3M8O - chains L and H; structure by X-ray diffraction, 1.55 A resolution.

[Chain L]
Protein: Immunoglobulin A1 light chain
Source organism: Homo sapiens
Notes: fragment: Fab fragment
Amino-acid sequence (219 residues; row label = number of the first residue in the row):
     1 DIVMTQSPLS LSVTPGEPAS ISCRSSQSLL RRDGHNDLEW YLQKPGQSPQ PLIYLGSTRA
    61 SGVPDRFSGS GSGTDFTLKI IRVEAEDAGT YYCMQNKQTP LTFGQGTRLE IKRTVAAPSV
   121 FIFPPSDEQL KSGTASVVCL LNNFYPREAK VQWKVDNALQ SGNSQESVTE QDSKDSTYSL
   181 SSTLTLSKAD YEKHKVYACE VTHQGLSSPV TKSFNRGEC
Disulfide bonds: Cys23-Cys93, Cys139-Cys199

[Chain H]
Protein: Immunoglobulin A1 heavy chain
Source organism: Homo sapiens
Notes: fragment: Fab fragment
Amino-acid sequence (221 residues; row label = number of the first residue in the row):
     1 EVQLVESGGG LVQPGGSLKL SCAASGFTLS GSNVHWVRQA SGKGLEWVGR IKRNAESDAT
    61 AYAASMRGRL TISRDDSKNT AFLQMNSLKS DDTAMYYCVI RGDVYNRQWG QGTLVTVSSA
   121 SPTSPKVFPL SLCSTQPDGN VVIACLVQGF FPQEPLSVTW SESGQGVTAR NFPPSQDASG
   181 DLYTTSSQLT LPATQCLAGK SVTCHVKHYT NPSQDVTVPC P
Disulfide bonds: Cys22-Cys98, Cys145-Cys204, Cys196-Cys220

[How chain L and chain H interact]
Residue-residue contacts (68; chain L residue first):
  Glu39(L) - Arg101(H)  salt bridge
  Glu39(L) - Arg107(H)  salt bridge
  Tyr41(L) - Arg101(H)  hydrogen bond
  Tyr41(L) - Trp109(H)
  Gln43(L) - Gln39(H)
  Gln43(L) - Tyr97(H)
  Gln47(L) - Tyr97(H)
  Ser48(L) - Tyr97(H)
  Ser48(L) - Gly110(H)
  Pro49(L) - Trp109(H)  hydrophobic
  Tyr54(L) - Arg107(H)
  Tyr92(L) - Gln39(H)  hydrogen bond
  Tyr92(L) - Lys43(H)
  Tyr92(L) - Leu45(H)  hydrophobic
  Met94(L) - Arg101(H)
  Asn96(L) - Arg101(H)  hydrogen bond
  Thr99(L) - His35(H)
  Thr99(L) - Trp47(H)
  Pro100(L) - Trp47(H)  hydrophobic
  Leu101(L) - His35(H)
  Leu101(L) - Trp47(H)
  Phe103(L) - Leu45(H)
  Phe121(L) - Leu132(H)  hydrophobic
  Phe121(L) - Ser134(H)
  Phe121(L) - Thr135(H)
  Phe121(L) - Pro137(H)
  Ile122(L) - Leu132(H)
  Ile122(L) - Cys133(H)  hydrogen bond (backbone-backbone)
  Ile122(L) - Ser134(H)  hydrogen bond (backbone-side chain)
  Phe123(L) - Leu130(H)  hydrophobic
  Phe123(L) - Ser131(H)
  Phe123(L) - Leu132(H)
  Phe123(L) - Val142(H)  hydrophobic
  Pro124(L) - Ser131(H)
  Pro124(L) - Cys133(H)
  Ser126(L) - Phe128(H)
  Ser126(L) - Pro129(H)
  Glu128(L) - Phe128(H)
  Glu128(L) - Pro129(H)
  Gln129(L) - Phe128(H)
  Gln129(L) - Leu146(H)
  Ser136(L) - Leu146(H)
  Val138(L) - Leu146(H)  hydrophobic
  Leu140(L) - Ser186(H)
  Leu140(L) - Gln188(H)
  Asn142(L) - Arg170(H)
  Asn142(L) - Gln188(H)
  Asn143(L) - Arg170(H)  hydrogen bond
  Gly162(L) - Ala178(H)
  Asn163(L) - Ala178(H)
  Ser164(L) - Ala178(H)
  Gln165(L) - Ser175(H)  hydrogen bond (side chain-backbone)
  Gln165(L) - Gln176(H)  hydrogen bond (side chain-backbone)
  Gln165(L) - Asp177(H)  hydrogen bond
  Gln165(L) - Thr184(H)
  Glu166(L) - Ser175(H)
  Ser167(L) - Phe172(H)
  Ser167(L) - Pro173(H)  hydrogen bond (side chain-backbone)
  Val168(L) - Pro173(H)
  Thr169(L) - Asn171(H)
  Thr169(L) - Phe172(H)
  Ser179(L) - Arg170(H)  hydrogen bond
  Ser179(L) - Phe172(H)
  Leu180(L) - Phe172(H)
  Ser181(L) - Phe172(H)
  Ser181(L) - Ser186(H)  hydrogen bond
  Phe214(L) - Cys133(H)  hydrophobic
  Cys219(L) - Cys133(H)  disulfide
Also at the interface, not in a pair above, chain L (44 interface residues in all): Pro51, Val120, Asp172, Thr183, Lys212
Also at the interface, not in a pair above, chain H (42 interface residues in all): Val37, Gly44, Arg50, Gln111, Val127, Ala144, Gln148, Thr168, Thr185, Thr190
Disulfides between the chains: Cys219(L)-Cys133(H)

[Summary]
44 residues of chain L face 42 of chain H across their interface, with 1 disulfide bond, 12 hydrogen bonds and
2 salt bridges. Polar pairs include Glu39(L)-Arg101(H), Glu39(L)-Arg107(H) and Tyr41(L)-Arg101(H).
Here chain L is Immunoglobulin A1 light chain and chain H is Immunoglobulin A1 heavy chain, both from Homo
sapiens. Entry 3M8O (Human IgA1 Fab fragment) was determined by X-ray diffraction together with 3QNX, 3QNY,
3QNZ and 3QO1 from the same study.
